Entry 8BC3 (electron microscopy, 2.10 A resolution); this record covers chains A and G of the 10 polymer chains in the assembly.

Chain A (and G):
Protein: BmSF-TAL
From: Bacillus aryabhattai
Notes: chain G of this document is another copy of the same molecule, construct and numbering; everything in this record applies to it too
Reference sequence: A0A7W3N5X5 (A0A7W3N5X5_9BACI); the construct has insertions or renumbered stretches relative to UniProt, so the offset changes along the chain: 1-146 = UniProt 1-146; 148-225 = UniProt 149-226
Amino-acid sequence (226 residues; numbered 1 to 225 plus 2 insertion-coded residues; 1 number in that range is skipped by the numbering (no residue carries it; nothing is unmodelled there); the number before each row is that of its first residue; a row labelled like 146A-146B holds insertion residues (146A, then the next letters in order)):
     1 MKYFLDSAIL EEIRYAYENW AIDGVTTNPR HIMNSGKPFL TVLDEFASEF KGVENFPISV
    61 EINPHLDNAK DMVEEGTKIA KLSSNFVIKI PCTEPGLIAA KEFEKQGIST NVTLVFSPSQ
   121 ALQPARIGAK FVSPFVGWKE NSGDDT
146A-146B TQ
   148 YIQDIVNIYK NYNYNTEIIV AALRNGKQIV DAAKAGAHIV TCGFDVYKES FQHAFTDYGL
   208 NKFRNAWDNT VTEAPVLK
Disordered / not traced: 146A-146B, 219-225
Glycans and other covalent adducts: compound QC9 linked to Lys-89
Ligand contacts: QC9 ((2R,3S,4S)-2,3,4,6-tetrakis(oxidanyl)hexane-1-sulfonic acid): Asp-6, Thr-26, Thr-27, Asn-28, Arg-30, His-31, Asn-111, Thr-113, Ser-133, Phe-135, Trp-138, Ala-168, Ala-169, Arg-171, Thr-188
Curated features (UniProtKB/Swiss-Prot):
  - active site: Lys-89 (Schiff-base intermediate with substrate)
Reported in the primary citation:
  - catalytic residues: Asp-6, Glu-61, Lys-89
  - binding site for QC9: Asp-6, Asn-28, Arg-30, Glu-61, Lys-89, Asn-111, Ser-133, Trp-138, Arg-171
  - specificity-determining residues: Arg-30, Trp-138, Arg-171

Interface between chain A and chain G:
Residue-residue contacts - 14 pairs, chain A then chain G:
  Phe-116(A) with Asp-144(G)
  Ser-117(A) with Ser-142(G), hydrogen bond (side chain-backbone); Gly-143(G); Asp-144(G)
  Pro-118(A) with Gly-143(G)
  Ser-119(A) with Ser-142(G); Gly-143(G)
  Ser-142(A) with Ser-117(G), hydrogen bond (backbone-side chain); Ser-119(G)
  Gly-143(A) with Ser-117(G); Pro-118(G); Ser-119(G)
  Asp-144(A) with Phe-116(G); Ser-117(G)

In short:
Chain A and chain G each contribute 7 residues to their interface; the contacts include 2 hydrogen bonds. The
hydrogen-bonded pair is Ser-117(A)/Ser-142(G). Covalently linked compound QC9: at Lys-89(A). The paper reports
catalytic residues Asp-6(A), Glu-61(A) and Lys-89(A); a binding site for QC9 at Asp-6(A), Asn-28(A) and
Arg-30(A) among others.
Both chains are BmSF-TAL (Bacillus aryabhattai). Entry 8BC3 (Cryo-EM Structure of a BmSF-TAL - Sulfofructose
Schiff Base Complex) was determined by electron microscopy, deposited together with 8C4I, 8BC2 and 8BC4.
